PDB entry 3FQK | X-ray diffraction, 2.20 A resolution | chain A

== Chain A ==
Name: RNA-directed RNA polymerase
Source organism: Hepatitis C virus
Notes: EC 2.7.7.48
UniProtKB: P26663 (POLG_HCVBK); residues 2-570 here correspond to UniProt positions 2421-2989 (UniProt number = residue number + 2419)
Chain sequence (576 residues; numbered -5 to 570; the number before each row is that of its first residue; numbers below 1 keep their minus sign (Met-5 is residue -5)):
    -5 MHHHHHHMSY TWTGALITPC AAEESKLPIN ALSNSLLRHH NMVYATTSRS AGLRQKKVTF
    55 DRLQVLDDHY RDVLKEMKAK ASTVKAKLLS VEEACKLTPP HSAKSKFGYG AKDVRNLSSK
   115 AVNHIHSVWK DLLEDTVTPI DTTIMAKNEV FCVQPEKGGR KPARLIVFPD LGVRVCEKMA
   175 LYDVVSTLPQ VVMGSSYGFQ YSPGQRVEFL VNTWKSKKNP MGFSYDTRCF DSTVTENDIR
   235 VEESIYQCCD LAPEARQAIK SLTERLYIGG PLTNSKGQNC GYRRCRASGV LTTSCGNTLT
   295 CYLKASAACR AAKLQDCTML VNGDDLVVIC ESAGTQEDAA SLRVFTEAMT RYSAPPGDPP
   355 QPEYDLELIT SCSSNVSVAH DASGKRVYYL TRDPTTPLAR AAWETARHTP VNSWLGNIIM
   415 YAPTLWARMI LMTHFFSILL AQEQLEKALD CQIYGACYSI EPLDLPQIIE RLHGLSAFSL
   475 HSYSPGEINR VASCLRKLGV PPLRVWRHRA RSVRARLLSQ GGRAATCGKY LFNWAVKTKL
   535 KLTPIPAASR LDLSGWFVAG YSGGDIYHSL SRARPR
Disordered / not traced: -5 to 0, 149-153, 563-570
Construct notes: expression tag (-5 to 1)
Swiss-Prot annotation at these positions:
  - binding site (Mg(2+)): Asp220, Asp318, Asp319
  - modified residue (Phosphoserine): Ser29, Ser42
Disulfide bonds: Cys303-Cys311
Ligand contacts: 79Z (5-cyclopropyl-2-(4-fluorophenyl)-6-[(2-hydroxyethyl)(methylsulfonyl)amino]-N-methyl-1-benzofuran-3-carboxamide): Phe193, Pro197, Arg200, Leu204, Leu314, Val315, Asn316, Asp319, Leu320, Val321, Leu360, Ile363, Thr364, Ser365, Cys366, Ser368, Asn369, Val370, Leu384, Met414, Tyr415, Tyr448
What the authors report for this chain:
  - binding site for 79Z: Asn316, Thr364 to Asn369
  - conformationally variable residues (side-chain flip): Arg200
  - mutagenesis - P495L: decreased binding to NNI-4

== Overview ==
Ligands of chain A: compound 79Z. Curated annotation (UniProt) lists 3 Mg2+-binding residues. From the paper:
a binding site for 79Z at Asn316 and Thr364; P495L reduces binding to NNI-4.
Chain A is RNA-directed RNA polymerase (Hepatitis C virus); the structure, Hepatitis C virus polymerase NS5B
(BK 1-570) with HCV-796 inhibitor, was determined by X-ray diffraction (same publication as 3FQL).
